6DBN - chain A; structure by X-ray diffraction, 2.48 A resolution.

== Chain A ==
Molecule: Tyrosine-protein kinase JAK1
From: Homo sapiens
Notes: EC 2.7.10.2
UniProt: P23458 (JAK1_HUMAN); residue numbers follow UniProt; this construct covers 841-1154
Amino-acid sequence (316 residues; row label = number of the first residue in the row):
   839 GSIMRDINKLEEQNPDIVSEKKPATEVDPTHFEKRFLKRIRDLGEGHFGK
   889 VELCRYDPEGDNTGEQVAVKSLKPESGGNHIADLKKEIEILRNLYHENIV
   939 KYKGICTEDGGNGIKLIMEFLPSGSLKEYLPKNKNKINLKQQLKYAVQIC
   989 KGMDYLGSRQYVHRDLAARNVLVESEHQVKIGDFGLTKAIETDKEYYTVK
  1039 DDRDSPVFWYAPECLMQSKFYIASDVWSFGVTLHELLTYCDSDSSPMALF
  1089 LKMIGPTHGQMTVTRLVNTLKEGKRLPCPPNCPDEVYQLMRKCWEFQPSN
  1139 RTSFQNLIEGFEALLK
Unresolved in the structure: 839-866, 913-916, 947-949
Modified / non-standard residues: Tyr1034 (O-phosphotyrosine; PTR); Tyr1035 (O-phosphotyrosine; PTR)
Differences from the reference sequence: expression tag (839-840)
Residues lining bound ligands: G4J ([(1S)-2,2-difluorocyclopropyl][(1R,5S)-3-{2-[(1-methyl-1H-pyrazol-4-yl)amino]pyrimidin-4-yl}-3,8-diazabicyclo[3.2.1]octan-8-yl]methanone): Arg879, Leu881, Gly882, Glu883, Gly884, Gly887, Lys888, Val889, Ala906, Lys908, Val938, Met956, Glu957, Phe958, Leu959, Pro960, Gly962, Glu966, Arg1007, Asn1008, Leu1010, Gly1020, Asp1021

== Summary ==
Ligands of chain A: compound G4J.
Chain A is Tyrosine-protein kinase JAK1 (Homo sapiens); the structure, Jak1 with compound 23, was determined
by X-ray diffraction together with 6DBK and 6DBM from the same study.
